Entry 2UYJ (X-ray diffraction, 2.35 A resolution); this record covers chains A and B of the 3 polymer chains in the assembly.

== Chain A (and B) ==
Name: Protein tdcf
From: Escherichia coli
Notes: chain B of this document is another copy of the same molecule, construct and numbering; everything in this record applies to it too
UniProtKB: P0AGL2 (TDCF_ECOLI); residue numbers follow UniProt; this construct covers 1-129
Amino-acid sequence (129 residues; row label = number of the first residue in the row):
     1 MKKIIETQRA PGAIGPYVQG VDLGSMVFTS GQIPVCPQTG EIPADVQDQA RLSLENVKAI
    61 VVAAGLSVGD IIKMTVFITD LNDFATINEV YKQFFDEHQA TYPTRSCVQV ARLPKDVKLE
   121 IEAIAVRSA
Unresolved in the structure: 129
Modified / non-standard residues: Cys-36 (cysteinesulfonic acid; OCS)
UniProt features mapped onto this chain:
  - binding site (substrate): Arg-105 to Cys-107, Glu-120
  - modified residue: Lys-58 (N6-(pyridoxal phosphate)lysine)
Reported in the primary citation:
  - binding site for 1,2-ethanediol: Arg-105
  - conformationally variable residues (order/disorder transition): Ile-14

== Interface between chain A and chain B ==
Pairs across the interface (49):
  Gly-69(A) / Lys-2(B)
  Asp-70(A) / Lys-2(B)  salt bridge
  Ile-72(A) / Lys-2(B)
  Ile-72(A) / Val-21(B)
  Ile-72(A) / Leu-23(B)  hydrophobic
  Ile-72(A) / Phe-28(B)  hydrophobic
  Lys-73(A) / Phe-28(B)
  Lys-73(A) / Thr-29(B)
  Lys-73(A) / Glu-122(B)  salt bridge
  Leu-81(A) / Arg-112(B)
  Leu-81(A) / Leu-113(B)
  Leu-81(A) / Pro-114(B)
  Asn-82(A) / Arg-112(B)
  Asn-88(A) / Pro-16(B)
  Tyr-91(A) / Pro-16(B)
  Lys-92(A) / Pro-16(B)
  Thr-101(A) / Ile-4(B)
  Tyr-102(A) / Pro-16(B)
  Tyr-102(A) / Tyr-17(B)
  Tyr-102(A) / Val-18(B)
  Pro-103(A) / Tyr-17(B)
  Pro-103(A) / Val-18(B)  hydrogen bond (backbone-backbone)
  Thr-104(A) / Val-18(B)
  Thr-104(A) / Gln-19(B)
  Thr-104(A) / Gly-20(B)
  Thr-104(A) / Val-21(B)
  Thr-104(A) / Phe-28(B)
  Thr-104(A) / Thr-29(B)
  Thr-104(A) / Ser-30(B)
  Arg-105(A) / Pro-16(B)
  Arg-105(A) / Tyr-17(B)
  Arg-105(A) / Ser-30(B)  hydrogen bond (backbone-side chain)
  Arg-105(A) / Gly-31(B)  hydrogen bond (backbone-backbone)
  Ser-106(A) / Gly-31(B)  hydrogen bond (side chain-backbone)
  Ser-106(A) / Glu-120(B)
  Ser-106(A) / Glu-122(B)  hydrogen bond
  Cys-107(A) / Pro-114(B)
  Cys-107(A) / Glu-120(B)
  Val-108(A) / Phe-77(B)  hydrophobic
  Val-108(A) / Leu-113(B)  hydrophobic
  Val-108(A) / Glu-120(B)
  Gln-109(A) / Val-110(B)
  Gln-109(A) / Ala-111(B)  hydrogen bond (backbone-backbone)
  Gln-109(A) / Arg-112(B)  hydrogen bond (backbone-backbone)
  Val-110(A) / Ala-111(B)
  Ile-124(A) / Phe-28(B)  hydrophobic
  Val-126(A) / Lys-2(B)
  Val-126(A) / Leu-23(B)  hydrophobic
  Ser-128(A) / Lys-2(B)  hydrogen bond (backbone-side chain)
Other interface residues (no listed pair), chain A (25 interface residues in all): Met-26, Thr-75, Ala-111
Other interface residues (no listed pair), chain B (23 interface residues in all): Met-1, Gly-15

== Summary ==
25 residues of chain A face 23 of chain B across their interface, with 8 hydrogen bonds and 2 salt bridges.
Among the polar pairs are Asp-70(A)/Lys-2(B), Lys-73(A)/Glu-122(B) and Arg-105(A)/Ser-30(B). From UniProt: 4
substrate-binding residues on chain A. From the paper: a binding site for 1,2-ethanediol at Arg-105(A);
conformational variability at Ile-14(A).
Chain A and chain B are both Protein tdcf (Escherichia coli); the structure, Crystal structure of E. coli TdcF
with bound ethylene glycol, was determined by X-ray diffraction together with 2UYK, 2UYN and 2UYP from the
same study.
